4YB5 - chains D and F of the 6 polymer chains in the assembly; structure by X-ray diffraction, 2.24 A resolution.

# Chain D (and F)
Protein: ATP phosphoribosyltransferase
Source organism: Campylobacter jejuni (strain RM1221)
Notes: EC 2.4.2.17; chain F of this document is another copy of the same molecule, construct and numbering; everything in this record applies to it too
UniProtKB: Q5HSJ4 (HIS1_CAMJR); residue numbers follow UniProt; this construct covers 1-299
Sequence (300 residues; numbered 0 to 299; the number before each row is that of its first residue; numbering starts at 0):
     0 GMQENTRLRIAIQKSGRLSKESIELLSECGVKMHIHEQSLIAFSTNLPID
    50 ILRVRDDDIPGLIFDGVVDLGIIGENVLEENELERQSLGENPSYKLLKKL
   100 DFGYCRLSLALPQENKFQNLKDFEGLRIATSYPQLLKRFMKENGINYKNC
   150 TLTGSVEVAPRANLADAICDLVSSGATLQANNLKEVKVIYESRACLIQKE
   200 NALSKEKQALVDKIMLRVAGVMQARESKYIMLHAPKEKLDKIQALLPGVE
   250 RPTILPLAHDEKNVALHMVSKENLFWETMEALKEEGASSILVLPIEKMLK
Not modelled in the structure: 0-4, 114-116 (chain F: 0-4, 114-118)
Construct notes: expression tag (0)
Metal / ion sites: K+: R160 (shared with 2 residues of chain B)
Residues lining bound ligands:
  - histidine (HIS), molecule 1: Y228, G247, V248, E249, R250, P251, T252, H266, M267, V268
  - histidine (HIS), molecule 2: M230, L231, H232, L256, S288, L290

# Interface between chain D and chain F
Residue-residue contacts - 32 pairs, chain D then chain F:
  R8(D) - A161(F)
  R8(D) - N162(F)  hydrogen bond (side chain-backbone)
  R8(D) - L163(F)
  L39(D) - L163(F)  hydrophobic
  I40(D) - A161(F)  hydrophobic
  L51(D) - L163(F)  hydrophobic
  R54(D) - R54(F)
  R54(D) - T152(F)
  D57(D) - L151(F)
  D57(D) - T152(F)  hydrogen bond
  L61(D) - T150(F)
  D64(D) - R126(F)  hydrogen bond (backbone-side chain)
  D64(D) - N148(F)
  V66(D) - R126(F)
  V66(D) - N148(F)
  V66(D) - C149(F)  hydrophobic
  V66(D) - L163(F)
  E83(D) - E83(F)
  S86(D) - L87(F)
  L87(D) - S86(F)
  L87(D) - L87(F)  hydrophobic
  R126(D) - D64(F)  hydrogen bond (side chain-backbone)
  N148(D) - D64(F)
  T150(D) - L61(F)
  L151(D) - D57(F)
  T152(D) - D57(F)  hydrogen bond
  A161(D) - R8(F)
  A161(D) - I40(F)  hydrophobic
  N162(D) - R8(F)  hydrogen bond (backbone-side chain)
  L163(D) - R8(F)
  L163(D) - L51(F)  hydrophobic
  L163(D) - V66(F)
Other interface residues (no listed pair), chain D (26 interface residues in all): T5, V53, G65, C149, S154, V157
Other interface residues (no listed pair), chain F (25 interface residues in all): L39, V53, G65, S154, V157

# In short
The interface between chain D and chain F involves 26 residues on one side and 25 on the other; the contacts
include 6 hydrogen bonds. Polar pairs include R8(D)-N162(F), D57(D)-T152(F) and D64(D)-R126(F). Ligands of
chain D: histidine.
Both chains are ATP phosphoribosyltransferase (Campylobacter jejuni (strain RM1221)). Entry 4YB5 (Adenosine
triphosphate phosphoribosyltransferase from Campylobacter jejuni in complex with the allosteric inhibitor
histidine) was determined by X-ray diffraction together with 4YB6 and 4YB7 from the same study.
